8H0I - chains A and H of the 12 polymer chains in the assembly; structure by electron microscopy, 2.80 A resolution.

# Chain A
Name: APOBEC3G
From: Homo sapiens
Sequence (371 residues; numbered -3 to 367; the number before each row is that of its first residue; numbers below 1 keep their minus sign (Gly-3 is residue -3)):
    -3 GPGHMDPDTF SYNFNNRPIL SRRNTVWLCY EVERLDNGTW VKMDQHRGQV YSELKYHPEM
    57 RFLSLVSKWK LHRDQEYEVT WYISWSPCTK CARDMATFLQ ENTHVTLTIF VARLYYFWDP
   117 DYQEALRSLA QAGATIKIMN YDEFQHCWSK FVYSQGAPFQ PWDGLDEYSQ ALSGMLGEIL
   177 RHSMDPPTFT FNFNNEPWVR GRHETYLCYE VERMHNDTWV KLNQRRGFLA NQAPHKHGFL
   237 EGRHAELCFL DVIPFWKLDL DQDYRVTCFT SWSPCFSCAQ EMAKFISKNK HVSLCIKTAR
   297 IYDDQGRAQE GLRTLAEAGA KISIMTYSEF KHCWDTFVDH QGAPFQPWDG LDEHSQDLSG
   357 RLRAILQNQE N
Not modelled in the structure: 193-197, 229-238, 299-304, 363-367
Metal / ion sites: Zn2+ site 1: His53, Cys84, Cys87; Zn2+ site 2: His240, Cys271, Cys274

# Chain H
Name: Core binding factor beta
From: Homo sapiens
Reference sequence: Q13951 (PEBB_HUMAN); residue numbers follow UniProt; this construct covers 1-156
Sequence (156 residues; row label = number of the first residue in the row):
     1 MPRVVPDQRS KFENEEFFRK LSRECEIKYT GFRDRPHEER QARFQNACRD GRSEIAFVAT
    61 GTNLSLQFFP ASWQGEQRQT PSREYVDLER EAGKVYLKAP MILNGVCVIW KGWIDLQRLD
   121 GMGCLEFDEE RAQQEDALAQ QAFEEARRRT REFEDR
Not modelled in the structure: 1-7, 78-82, 129-138, 152-156

# Interface between chain A and chain H
Contacting residue pairs (10):
  Trp65(A) - Arg33(H)  hydrogen bond (backbone-side chain)
  Lys66(A) - Arg33(H)  hydrogen bond (backbone-side chain)
  Lys66(A) - Asp34(H)  salt bridge
  Leu67(A) - Arg33(H)
  Leu67(A) - Asp34(H)
  His68(A) - Arg33(H)
  Arg69(A) - Arg33(H)  hydrogen bond (backbone-backbone)
  Arg69(A) - Asp34(H)
  Arg69(A) - Arg35(H)
  Arg69(A) - Pro36(H)

# In short
5 residues of chain A and 4 residues of chain H are in contact, with 3 hydrogen bonds and 1 salt bridge. Polar
contacts include Lys66(A)-Asp34(H), Trp65(A)-Arg33(H) and Lys66(A)-Arg33(H). His53(A), Cys84(A) and Cys87(A)
coordinate Zn2+ site 1.
Chain A is APOBEC3G and chain H is Core binding factor beta, both from Homo sapiens; the structure, Cryo-EM
structure of APOBEC3G-Vif complex, was determined by electron microscopy, deposited together with 8J62.
